PDB entry 8WFT | X-ray diffraction, 1.90 A resolution | chain A

Chain A:
Protein: Beta-glucosidase
Source organism: Thermoanaerobacterium saccharolyticum
UniProt: I3VXG7 (I3VXG7_THESW); numbering as in UniProt (aligned over 1-444)
Sequence (444 residues; row label = number of the first residue in the row):
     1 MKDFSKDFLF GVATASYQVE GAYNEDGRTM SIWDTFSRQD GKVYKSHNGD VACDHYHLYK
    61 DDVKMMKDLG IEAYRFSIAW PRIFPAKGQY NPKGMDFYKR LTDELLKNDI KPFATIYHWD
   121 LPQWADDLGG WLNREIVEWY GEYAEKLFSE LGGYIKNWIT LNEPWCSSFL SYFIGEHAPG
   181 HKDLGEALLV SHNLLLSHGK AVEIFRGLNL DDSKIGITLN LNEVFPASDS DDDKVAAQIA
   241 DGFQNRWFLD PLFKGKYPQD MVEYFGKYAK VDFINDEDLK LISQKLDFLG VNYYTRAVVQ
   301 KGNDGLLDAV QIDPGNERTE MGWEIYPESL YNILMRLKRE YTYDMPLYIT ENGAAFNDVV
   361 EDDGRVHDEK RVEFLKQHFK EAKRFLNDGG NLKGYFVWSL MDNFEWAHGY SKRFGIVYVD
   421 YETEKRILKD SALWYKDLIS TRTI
Sequence notes: conflict Lys2 (Leu in I3VXG7)
Ion coordination: Na+ site 1: Thr14, Thr115; Na+ site 2: Tyr17, Gly49; Na+ site 3: Ser37, Ser46
From the paper describing this entry:
  - binding site for 2-amino-2-hydroxymethyl-propane-1,3-diol: Gln18, Glu163, Glu351, Glu405, Trp406
  - conformationally variable residues (loop rearrangement): Lys301 to Gln311, Asp313
  - contacts within the chain: Gln39-Lys42 (hydrogen bond), Val43-Ser46 (hydrogen bond), Tyr44-Ala407, Asn48-Tyr410, Tyr17-Gly49 (hydrogen bond), Arg38-Asp50 (hydrogen bond), Ala22-Asp50 (hydrogen bond), Cys53-Arg426 (hydrogen bond), Asp54-Leu58 (hydrogen bond), Leu170-Gly175 (hydrogen bond), Leu170-Glu176 (hydrogen bond), Ile32-Ala178 (hydrophobic contact), Trp33-Ala178 (hydrophobic contact), Phe36-Ala178 (hydrophobic contact), Ser171-Gly180 (hydrogen bond), Ser171-His181 (hydrogen bond), Gly175-His181 (hydrogen bond), Ile239-Leu307 (hydrophobic contact), Phe243-Leu307 (hydrophobic contact), Tyr264-Leu307 (hydrophobic contact), Phe265-Leu307 (hydrophobic contact), Ala227-Ile312 (hydrophobic contact), Val298-Ile312 (hydrophobic contact), Glu317-Lys370 (hydrogen bond), Glu320-Ala355 (hydrogen bond), Met321-Phe414 (hydrophobic contact), Tyr294-Trp323 (hydrophobic contact), Ile325-Phe374 (hydrophobic contact), Ala13-Leu400 (hydrogen bond), Met66-Leu400 (hydrophobic contact), Met65-Met401 (hydrophobic contact), Asn403-Tyr421 (hydrogen bond), Tyr17-Phe404 (hydrophobic contact), Trp33-Phe404 (hydrophobic contact), Tyr17-Trp406 (hydrophobic contact), Trp33-Trp406 (hydrophobic contact), Trp119-Trp406 (hydrophobic contact), Glu320-Lys412, Val12-Ile416 (hydrophobic contact), Leu375-Ile416 (hydrophobic contact), Val397-Ile416 (hydrophobic contact), Ile416-Tyr435 (hydrophobic contact)

In short:
The Na+ site 1 is built by Thr14 and Thr115. Tyr17 and Gly49 form the Na+ site 2. The paper reports a binding
site for 2-amino-2-hydroxymethyl-propane-1,3-diol at Gln18, Glu163 and Glu351 among others; conformational
variability at Lys301 and Asp313.
Chain A is Beta-glucosidase (Thermoanaerobacterium saccharolyticum); the structure, Crystal structure of
beta-glucosidase from Thermoanaerobacterium saccharolyticum (Data 1), was determined by X-ray diffraction
(same publication as 8WFU, 8WFV and 8WFW).
